1U12 - chains A and B; structure by X-ray diffraction, 2.70 A resolution.

== Chain A (and B) ==
Name: cyclic nucleotide binding domain
Source organism: Mesorhizobium loti
Notes: fragment: cyclic nucleotide binding domain, cytoplasmic domain; chain B of this document is another copy of the same molecule, construct and numbering; everything in this record applies to it too
UniProtKB: Q98GN8 (Q98GN8_RHILO); residues 218-355 here = UniProt positions 218-355
Sequence (138 residues; each row starts with the number of its first residue):
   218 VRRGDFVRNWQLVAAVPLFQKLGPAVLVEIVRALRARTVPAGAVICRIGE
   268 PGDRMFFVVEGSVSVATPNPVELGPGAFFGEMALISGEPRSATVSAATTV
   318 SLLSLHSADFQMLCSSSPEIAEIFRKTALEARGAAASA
Disordered / not traced: 218, 350-355 (chain B: 218-220, 348-355)
Construct notes: engineered mutation Ala-348 (Arg in Q98GN8)
Metal / ion sites: K+ site 1 near Ser-279 (its only coordinating residue here); K+ site 2 near Gly-291 (its only coordinating residue here)
Swiss-Prot annotation at these positions:
  - binding site (3',5'-cyclic AMP): Gly-297, Glu-298, Arg-307, Ser-308
  - mutagenesis: Trp-227 (W227A: Loss of channel activity)
From the paper describing this entry:
  - self-association interface (contacts with another copy of this molecule); pairs are residue here / residue on that copy: Phe-223/Trp-227, Val-224/Val-224
  - conformationally variable residues (helix shift, loop rearrangement, side-chain flip): Met-299, Leu-301, Phe-327, Leu-330, Arg-349

== Interface between chain A and chain B ==
Pairs across the interface - 11 pairs, chain A then chain B:
  Arg-219(A) with Pro-241(B)
  Phe-223(A) with Trp-227(B), hydrophobic; Pro-241(B), hydrophobic; Val-245(B), hydrophobic
  Val-224(A) with Trp-227(B)
  Trp-227(A) with Phe-223(B)
  Gln-228(A) with Val-224(B)
  Pro-241(A) with Phe-223(B), hydrophobic
  Ala-242(A) with Arg-249(B)
  Val-245(A) with Val-245(B), hydrophobic
  Arg-249(A) with Pro-241(B)
Also at the interface, not in a pair above, chain A (10 interface residues in all): Arg-220
Also at the interface, not in a pair above, chain B (8 interface residues in all): Gln-228, Ala-242

== Summary ==
Chain A and chain B form an interface of 10 and 8 residues respectively. UniProt lists 4 residues binding
3',5'-cyclic AMP and one mutagenesis site on chain A. The paper reports conformational variability at
Met-299(A), Leu-301(A) and Phe-327(A) among others; a self-association interface involving Phe-223(A) and
Val-224(A).
Chain A and chain B are both cyclic nucleotide binding domain (Mesorhizobium loti); the structure, M. loti
cyclic nucleotide binding domain mutant, was determined by X-ray diffraction together with 1VP6 from the same
study.
